Entry 6FBQ (X-ray diffraction, 1.60 A resolution); this record covers chains B and C of the 4 polymer chains in the assembly.

Chain B:
Name: Retinoic acid receptor RXR-alpha
From: Homo sapiens
UniProt: P19793 (RXRA_HUMAN), isoform P19793-2; residues 130-212 here correspond to UniProt positions 33-115 (UniProt number = residue number - 97)
Chain sequence (87 residues; row label = number of the first residue in the row):
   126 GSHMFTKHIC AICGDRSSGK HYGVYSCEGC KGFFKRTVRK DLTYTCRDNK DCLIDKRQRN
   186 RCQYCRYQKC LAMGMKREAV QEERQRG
Not modelled in the structure: 126-130, 212
Sequence notes: expression tag (126-129)
Bound ions: Zn2+ site 1: Cys135, Cys138, Cys152, Cys155; Zn2+ site 2: Cys171, Cys177, Cys187, Cys190

Chain C:
Molecule: 17-nt DNA strand
Sequence (17 nucleotides; row label = number of the first residue in the row):
     1 CTGGGTCAAA GTTCATC

How chain B and chain C interact:
Contacting residue pairs (16):
  Lys145(B) - DA9(C)  phosphate contact
  His146(B) - DA10(C)  phosphate contact
  Tyr147(B) - DA10(C)  hydrogen bond to the phosphate
  Tyr147(B) - DG11(C)  hydrogen bond to the phosphate
  Lys156(B) - DG11(C)  hydrogen bond to the base
  Lys160(B) - DT12(C)  base contact
  Arg164(B) - DG11(C)  salt bridge to the phosphate
  Arg164(B) - DT12(C)  salt bridge to the phosphate
  Ala204(B) - DA10(C)  sugar contact
  Val205(B) - DG11(C)  phosphate contact
  Gln206(B) - DA10(C)  phosphate contact
  Gln206(B) - DG11(C)  hydrogen bond to the phosphate
  Glu208(B) - DT12(C)  phosphate contact
  Arg209(B) - DG11(C)  hydrogen bond to the sugar
  Arg209(B) - DT12(C)  hydrogen bond to the phosphate
  Arg211(B) - DT13(C)  phosphate contact
Also at the interface, not in a pair above, chain B (13 interface residues in all): Gly148

In short:
13 residues of chain B and 5 residues of chain C are in contact, with 6 hydrogen bonds and 2 salt bridges.
Polar pairs include Lys156(B)-DG11(C), Arg209(B)-DG11(C) and Tyr147(B)-DA10(C). Cys135(B), Cys138(B),
Cys152(B) and Cys155(B) form the Zn2+ site 1.
Chain B is Retinoic acid receptor RXR-alpha (Homo sapiens) and chain C is a 17-nt DNA strand; the structure,
Crystal Structure of the Human Retinoid X Receptor DNA-Binding Domain Bound to the Human MEp DR1 ..., was
determined by X-ray diffraction together with 6FBR from the same study.
